PDB entry 8K04 | electron microscopy, 2.72 A resolution | chains B and J of the 10 polymer chains in the assembly

[Chain B (and J)]
Molecule: 2,3-dihydroxyphenylpropionate/2,3-dihydroxicinnamic acid 1,2-dioxygenase
From: Escherichia coli
Notes: EC 1.13.11.16; chain J of this document is another copy of the same molecule, construct and numbering; everything in this record applies to it too
UniProtKB: C3TMW2 (C3TMW2_ECOLX); numbering as in UniProt (aligned over 1-314)
Sequence (314 residues; each row starts with the number of its first residue):
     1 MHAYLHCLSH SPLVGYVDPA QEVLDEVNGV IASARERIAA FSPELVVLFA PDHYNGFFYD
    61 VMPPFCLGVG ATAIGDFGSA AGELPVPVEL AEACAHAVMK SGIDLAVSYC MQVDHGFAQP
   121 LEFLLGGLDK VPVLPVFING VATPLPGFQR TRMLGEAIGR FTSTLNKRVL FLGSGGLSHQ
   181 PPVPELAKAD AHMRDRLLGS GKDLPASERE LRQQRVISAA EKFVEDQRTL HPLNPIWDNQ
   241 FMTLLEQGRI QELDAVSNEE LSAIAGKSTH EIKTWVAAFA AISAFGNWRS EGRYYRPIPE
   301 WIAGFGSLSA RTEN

[Chain B / chain J interface]
Residue-residue contacts (39):
  F57(B) - V61(J)  hydrophobic
  Y59(B) - S108(J)
  Y59(B) - Y109(J)  hydrogen bond (backbone-backbone)
  D60(B) - S108(J)  hydrogen bond (backbone-side chain)
  D60(B) - K202(J)  salt bridge
  V61(B) - F57(J)  hydrophobic
  V61(B) - V61(J)  hydrophobic
  V61(B) - V107(J)
  M62(B) - A106(J)
  M62(B) - V107(J)  hydrogen bond (backbone-backbone)
  P63(B) - A106(J)  hydrophobic
  P64(B) - D104(J)
  F65(B) - D104(J)
  M99(B) - P144(J)  hydrophobic
  M99(B) - L145(J)
  M99(B) - P146(J)
  G102(B) - R150(J)
  I103(B) - D104(J)
  D104(B) - P64(J)
  D104(B) - F65(J)
  D104(B) - I103(J)
  D104(B) - D104(J)
  D104(B) - R150(J)  salt bridge
  A106(B) - M62(J)
  A106(B) - P63(J)  hydrophobic
  V107(B) - V61(J)
  V107(B) - M62(J)  hydrogen bond (backbone-backbone)
  S108(B) - Y59(J)
  S108(B) - D60(J)  hydrogen bond (side chain-backbone)
  Y109(B) - Y59(J)  hydrogen bond (backbone-backbone)
  Y109(B) - L198(J)  hydrophobic
  P144(B) - M99(J)  hydrophobic
  L145(B) - M99(J)
  P146(B) - M99(J)
  R150(B) - G102(J)
  R150(B) - D104(J)  salt bridge
  R150(B) - R150(J)
  L198(B) - Y109(J)  hydrophobic
  K202(B) - D60(J)  salt bridge
Also at the interface, not in a pair above, chain B (26 interface residues in all): H96, L105, C110, L186
Also at the interface, not in a pair above, chain J (26 interface residues in all): H96, L105, C110, L186

[Summary]
The chain B/chain J interface involves 26 residues from each chain; the contacts include 6 hydrogen bonds and
4 salt bridges. Polar pairs include D60(B)-K202(J), D104(B)-R150(J) and D60(B)-S108(J).
Both chains are 2,3-dihydroxyphenylpropionate/2,3-dihydroxicinnamic acid 1,2-dioxygenase (Escherichia coli).
Entry 8K04 (CryoEM structure of a 2,3-hydroxycinnamic acid 1,2-dioxygenase MhpB in apo form) was determined by
electron microscopy together with 9KTI from the same study.
